1USY - chains B and D of the 8 polymer chains in the assembly; structure by X-ray diffraction, 2.52 A resolution.

[Chain B (and D)]
Molecule: ATP phosphoribosyltransferase regulatory subunit
Source organism: Thermotoga maritima
Notes: chain D of this document is another copy of the same molecule, construct and numbering; everything in this record applies to it too
Reference sequence: Q9X0D3 (HISZ_THEMA); residues 1-275 here = UniProt positions 1-275
Sequence (275 residues; each row starts with the number of its first residue):
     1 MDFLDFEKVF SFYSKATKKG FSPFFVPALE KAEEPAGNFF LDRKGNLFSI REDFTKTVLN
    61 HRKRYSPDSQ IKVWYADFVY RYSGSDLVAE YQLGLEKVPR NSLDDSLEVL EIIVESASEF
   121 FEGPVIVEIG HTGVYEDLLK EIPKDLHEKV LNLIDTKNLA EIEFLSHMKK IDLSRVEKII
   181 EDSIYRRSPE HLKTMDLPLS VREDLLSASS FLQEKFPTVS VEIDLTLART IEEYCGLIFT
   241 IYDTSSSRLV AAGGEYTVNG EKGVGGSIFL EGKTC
Ligand contacts:
  - histidine (HIS), molecule 1: Leu153, Asn158, Glu161
  - histidine (HIS), molecule 2: Lys157, Leu159, Ile180, Ile184, Tyr185

[Chain B / chain D interface]
Contacting residue pairs (11; chain B residue first):
  Glu33(B) with Arg43(D), hydrogen bond (backbone-side chain)
  Leu41(B) with Leu41(D), hydrophobic; Asp42(D)
  Asp42(B) with Leu41(D)
  Arg43(B) with Glu33(D); Leu47(D)
  Lys44(B) with Gly45(D)
  Gly45(B) with Arg43(D); Lys44(D); Gly45(D)
  Leu47(B) with Arg43(D)
Other interface residues (no listed pair), chain B (9 interface residues in all): Glu34, Pro35
Other interface residues (no listed pair), chain D (9 interface residues in all): Ala32, Pro35

[In short]
Chain B and chain D each contribute 9 residues to their interface, with 1 hydrogen bond. The hydrogen-bonded
pair is Glu33(B)-Arg43(D). Bound to chain B: histidine.
Both chains are ATP phosphoribosyltransferase regulatory subunit (Thermotoga maritima). Entry 1USY (ATP
phosphoribosyl transferase (HisG:HisZ) complex from Thermotoga maritima) was determined by X-ray diffraction.
